8V41 - chains C and j of the 42 polymer chains in the assembly; structure by electron microscopy, 5.60 A resolution (low resolution: residue-level contacts below are approximate; hydrogen-bond / salt-bridge calls are withheld).

== Chain C ==
Molecule: Sheath (CD1363)
From: Clostridioides difficile
Reference sequence: A0A9Q7ZU73 (A0A9Q7ZU73_CLODI); residue numbers follow UniProt; this construct covers 1-354
Amino-acid sequence (354 residues; each row starts with the number of its first residue):
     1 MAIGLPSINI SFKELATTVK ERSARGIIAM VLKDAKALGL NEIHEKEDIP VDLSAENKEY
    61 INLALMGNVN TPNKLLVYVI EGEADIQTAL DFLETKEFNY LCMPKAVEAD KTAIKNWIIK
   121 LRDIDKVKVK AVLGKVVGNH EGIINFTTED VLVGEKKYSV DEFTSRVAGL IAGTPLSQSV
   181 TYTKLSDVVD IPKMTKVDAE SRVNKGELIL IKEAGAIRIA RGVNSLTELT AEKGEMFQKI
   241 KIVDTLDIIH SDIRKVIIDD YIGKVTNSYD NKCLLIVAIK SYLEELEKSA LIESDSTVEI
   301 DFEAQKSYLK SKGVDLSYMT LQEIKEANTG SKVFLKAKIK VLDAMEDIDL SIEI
Disordered / not traced: 1-5, 354

== Chain j ==
Molecule: Sheath initiator (CD1370)
From: Clostridioides difficile
Reference sequence: A0A069AE46 (A0A069AE46_CLODI); residues 1-142 here = UniProt positions 1-142
Amino-acid sequence (142 residues; numbered 1 to 142; the number before each row is that of its first residue):
     1 MSTIFPFIGV PEDYILPKTE ELPIFREVAW DFEKDEPILE KGDFKIIEKK EALKVWIYKC
    61 IKTNRYEHEI YSLEYGTELS ELIGQKYTKG LTESEASRFI KEALLINPYI LEVNVKSANF
   121 NRDILSANVK VSTIYGEVEI NV
Disordered / not traced: 1-15, 136-142

== Interface between chain C and chain j ==
Residue-residue contacts (48; chain C residue first):
  Ser177(C) - Gln85(j)
  Ser177(C) - Lys86(j)
  Gln178(C) - Gln85(j)
  Gln178(C) - Lys86(j)
  Ser179(C) - Gly84(j)
  Ser179(C) - Gln85(j)
  Ser179(C) - Lys86(j)
  Thr181(C) - Lys86(j)
  Tyr182(C) - Ile83(j)
  Glu213(C) - Glu67(j)
  Ala214(C) - Glu67(j)
  Gly215(C) - Glu67(j)
  Arg221(C) - Asp123(j)
  Glu235(C) - Arg122(j)
  Glu235(C) - Asp123(j)
  Leu342(C) - Lys89(j)
  Asp343(C) - Lys89(j)
  Asp343(C) - Arg122(j)
  Ala344(C) - Gln85(j)
  Ala344(C) - Lys89(j)
  Ala344(C) - Arg122(j)
  Ala344(C) - Asp123(j)
  Met345(C) - Gly84(j)
  Met345(C) - Gln85(j)
  Met345(C) - Lys89(j)
  Met345(C) - Phe120(j)
  Met345(C) - Arg122(j)
  Met345(C) - Asp123(j)
  Met345(C) - Ile124(j)
  Met345(C) - Leu125(j)
  Glu346(C) - Ile83(j)
  Glu346(C) - Gly84(j)
  Glu346(C) - Asp123(j)
  Asp347(C) - Ile83(j)
  Ile348(C) - Leu125(j)
  Asp349(C) - Leu125(j)
  Asp349(C) - Ser126(j)
  Leu350(C) - Ala127(j)
  Leu350(C) - Val129(j)
  Ser351(C) - Ala127(j)
  Ser351(C) - Asn128(j)
  Ser351(C) - Val129(j)
  Ile352(C) - Val129(j)
  Ile352(C) - Lys130(j)
  Ile352(C) - Val131(j)
  Glu353(C) - Val129(j)
  Glu353(C) - Lys130(j)
  Glu353(C) - Val131(j)
Interface residues without a listed pair, chain C (23 interface residues in all): Ala290
Interface residues without a listed pair, chain j (21 interface residues in all): Leu82, Tyr87, Thr88, Ile100

== Overview ==
23 residues of chain C face 21 of chain j across their interface.
Chain C is Sheath (CD1363) and chain j is Sheath initiator (CD1370), both from Clostridioides difficile; the
structure, CryoEM Structure of Diffocin - postcontracted - Baseplate - transitional state, was determined by
electron microscopy, deposited together with 8V3T, 8V3W, 8V3X, 8V3Z, 8V40 and 8V43.
